Entry 8AHG (X-ray diffraction, 1.89 A resolution); this record covers chain A.

== Chain A ==
Name: Serine/threonine-protein kinase PAK 4
Organism: Homo sapiens
Notes: EC 2.7.11.1
Reference sequence: O96013 (PAK4_HUMAN); numbering as in UniProt (aligned over 300-591)
Chain sequence (297 residues; each row starts with the number of its first residue):
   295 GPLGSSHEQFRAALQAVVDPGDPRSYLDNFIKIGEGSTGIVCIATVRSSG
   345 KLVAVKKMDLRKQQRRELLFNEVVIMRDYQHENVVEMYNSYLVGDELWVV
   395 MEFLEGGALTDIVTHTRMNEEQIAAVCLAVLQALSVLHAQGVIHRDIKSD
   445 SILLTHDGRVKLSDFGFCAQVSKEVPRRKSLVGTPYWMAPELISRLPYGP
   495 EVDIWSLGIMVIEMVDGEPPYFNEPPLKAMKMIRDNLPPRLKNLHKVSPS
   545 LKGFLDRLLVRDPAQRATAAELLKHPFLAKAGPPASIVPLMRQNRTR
Disordered / not traced: 295-298
Modified positions: S474 (phosphoserine; SEP)
Differences from the reference sequence: expression tag (295-299); engineered mutation A310 (Leu in O96013)
Ligand contacts: M4I (N-methyl-3-propan-2-yl-1H-pyrazolo[3,4-c]pyridine-4-carboxamide): I327, V335, A348, V379, M395, E396, F397, L398, G401, A402, L447, S457, D458
Curated features (UniProtKB/Swiss-Prot):
  - active site: D440 (Proton acceptor)
  - binding site (ATP): I327 to V335, K350, E396 to L398, D458 to G460
  - modified residue: S474 (Phosphoserine)

== Summary ==
Ligands of chain A: compound M4I. Curated annotation (UniProt) lists active-site residue D440 and 16
ATP-binding residues.
Chain A is Serine/threonine-protein kinase PAK 4 (Homo sapiens); the structure, PAC-FragmentDEL:
Photoactivated covalent capture of DNA encoded fragments for hit discovery, was determined by X-ray
diffraction (same publication as 8AHE, 8AHF, 8AHH and 8AHI).
